Entry 4OX9 (X-ray diffraction, 3.80 A resolution); this record covers chains A and E of the 22 polymer chains in the assembly.

Chain A:
Molecule: 16S rRNA
Source organism: Thermus thermophilus
Sequence (1513 nucleotides; row label = number of the first residue in the row; note: 42 numbers in that range are skipped by the numbering (no residue carries them; nothing is unmodelled there); a row labelled like 190A-190L holds insertion residues (190A, then the next letters in order); numbering starts at 0):
     0 UUUGUUGGAG AGUUUGAUCC UGGCUCAGGG UGAACGCUGG CGGCGUGCCU AAGACAUGCA
    60 AGUCGUGCGG G
    73 CCGCGGGGUU UU
    88 ACUCCG
    95 UGGUC
   101 AGCGGCGGAC GGGUGAGUAA CGCGUGGGU
  129A G
   130 ACCUACCCGG AAGAGGGGGA CAACCCGGGG AAACUCGGGC UAAUCCCCCA UGUGGACCCG
   190 C
190A-190L CCCUUGGGGUGU
   191 GUCCAAAGGG CUUU
   216 GCCCGCUUCC GGAUGGGCCC GCGUCCCAUC AGCUAGUUGG UGGGGUAAUG GCCCACCAAG
   276 GCGACGACGG GUAGCCGGUC UGAGAGGAUG GCCGGCCACA GGGGCACUGA GACACGGGCC
   336 CCACUCCUAC GGGAGGCAGC AGUUAGGAAU CUUCCGCAAU GGGCGCAAGC CUGACGGAGC
   396 GACGCCGCUU GGAGGAAGAA GCCCUUCGGG GUGUAAACUC CUGAA
   442 CCCGGGACGA AACCCCCGAC GA
   474 GGGGACUGAC GGUACCGGG
   494 GUAAUAGCGC CGGCCAACUC CGUGCCAGCA GCCGCGGUAA UACGGAGGGC GCGAGCGUUA
   554 CCCGGAUUCA CUGGGCGUAA AGGGCGUGUA GGCGGCCUGG GGCGUCCCAU GUGAAAGACC
   614 ACGGCUCAAC CGUGGGGGAG CGUGGGAUAC GCUCAGGCUA GACGGUGGGA GAGGGUGGUG
   674 GAAUUCCCGG AGUAGCGGUG AAAUGCGCAG AUACCGGGAG GAACGCCGAU GGCGAAGGCA
   734 GCCACCUGGU CCACCCGUGA CGCUGAGGCG CGAAAGCGUG GGGAGCAAAC CGGAUUAGAU
   794 ACCCGGGUAG UCCACGCCCU AAACGAUGCG CGCUAGGUCU CUGGGUCU
   848 CCUGGGGGCC GAAGCUAACG CGUUAAGCGC GCCGCCUGGG GAGUACGGCC GCAAGGCUGA
   908 AACUCAAAGG AAUUGACGGG GGCCCGCACA AGCGGUGGAG CAUGUGGUUU AAUUCGAAGC
   968 AACGCGAAGA ACCUUACCAG GCCUUGACAU GCUAGG
 1003A G
  1004 AACCCGGGUG AAAGCCUGGG GUGCCCC
1030A-1030D GCGA
  1031 GGGGAGCCCU AGCACAGGUG CUGCAUGGCC GUCGUCAGCU CGUGCCGUGA GGUGUUGGGU
  1091 UAAGUCCCGC AACGAGCGCA ACCCCCGCCG UUAGUUGCCA GCGGUUCGGC CGGGCACUCU
  1151 AACGGGACUG CCCGCGAAA
  1171 GCGGGAGGAA GGAGGGGACG ACGUCUGGUC AGCAUGGCCC UUACGGCCUG GGCGACACAC
  1231 GUGCUACAAU GCCCACUACA AAGCGAUGCC ACCCGGCAAC GGGGAGCUAA UCGCAAAAAG
  1291 GUGGGCCCAG UUCGGAUUGG GGUCUGCAAC CCGACCCCAU GAAGCCGGAA UCGCUAGUAA
  1351 UCGCGGAUCA G
 1361A C
  1362 CAUGCCGCGG UGAAUACGUU CCCGGGCCUU GUACACACCG CCCGUCACGC CAUGGGAGCG
  1422 GGCUCUACCC GAAGUCGCCG GG
  1446 AGCCUACGGG
  1459 CAGGCGCCGA GGGUAGGGCC CGUGACUGGG GCGAAGUCGU AACAAGGUAG CUGUACCGGA
  1519 AGGUGCGGCU GGAUCAC
Not modelled in the structure: 0-4, 1535
Bound ions: Mg2+ site 1 near A8 (its only coordinating residue here); Mg2+ site 2: G11, U12; Mg2+ site 3: U14, U17; Mg2+ site 4 near G21 (its only coordinating residue here); Mg2+ site 5: C48, G115; Mg2+ site 6 near A53 (its only coordinating residue here); Mg2+ site 7: C58, A59, U387; Mg2+ site 8 near G111 (its only coordinating residue here); Mg2+ site 9: A116, G117, G289; Mg2+ site 10 near A195 (its only coordinating residue here); Mg2+ site 11: G258, G266; Mg2+ site 12 near G299 (its only coordinating residue here); 48 more Mg2+ sites not listed
Ligand contacts: sinefungin (SFG): A1408, C1484, U1485
Reported in the primary citation:
  - conformationally variable residues: A1408
  - binding site for sinefungin: A1408

Chain E:
Molecule: 30S ribosomal protein S5
Source organism: Thermus thermophilus
UniProt: Q5SHQ5 (RS5_THET8); numbering as in UniProt (aligned over 2-162)
Chain sequence (161 residues; row label = number of the first residue in the row):
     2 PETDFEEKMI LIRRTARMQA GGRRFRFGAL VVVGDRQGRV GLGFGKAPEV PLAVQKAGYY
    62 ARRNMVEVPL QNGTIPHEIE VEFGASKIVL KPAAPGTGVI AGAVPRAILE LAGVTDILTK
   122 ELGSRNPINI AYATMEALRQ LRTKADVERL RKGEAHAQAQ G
Not modelled in the structure: 2-4, 155-162

Chain A / chain E interface:
Residue-residue contacts - 72 pairs, chain A then chain E:
  U5(A) / Ala-95(E)  base contact
  G6(A) / Ala-94(E)  base contact
  G6(A) / Ala-95(E)  hydrogen bond to the base
  G6(A) / Thr-98(E)  hydrogen bond to the base
  G6(A) / Leu-119(E)  base contact
  G7(A) / Lys-92(E)  hydrogen bond to the base
  G7(A) / Ile-101(E)  phosphate contact
  G7(A) / Thr-120(E)  hydrogen bond to the sugar
  G7(A) / Lys-121(E)  base contact
  A8(A) / Ile-101(E)  sugar contact
  A8(A) / Ala-102(E)  hydrogen bond to the sugar
  A8(A) / Gly-103(E)  hydrogen bond to the sugar
  A8(A) / Arg-107(E)  base contact
  A8(A) / Thr-120(E)  sugar contact
  G9(A) / Lys-121(E)  salt bridge to the phosphate
  G9(A) / Glu-122(E)  hydrogen bond to the phosphate
  G9(A) / Arg-126(E)  hydrogen bond to the base
  A10(A) / Arg-126(E)  phosphate contact
  G15(A) / Ala-17(E)  sugar contact
  G15(A) / Arg-24(E)  hydrogen bond to the sugar
  A16(A) / Thr-16(E)  hydrogen bond to the sugar
  A16(A) / Ala-17(E)  sugar contact
  U17(A) / Arg-14(E)  phosphate contact
  C18(A) / Arg-14(E)  salt bridge to the phosphate
  C18(A) / Asn-127(E)  hydrogen bond to the phosphate
  C18(A) / Asn-130(E)  hydrogen bond to the phosphate
  C19(A) / Ala-86(E)  phosphate contact
  C19(A) / Ser-125(E)  hydrogen bond to the phosphate
  C19(A) / Asn-127(E)  hydrogen bond to the phosphate
  C19(A) / Asn-130(E)  hydrogen bond to the phosphate
  U20(A) / Ala-86(E)  phosphate contact
  A559(A) / Lys-121(E)  salt bridge to the phosphate
  A559(A) / Arg-126(E)  salt bridge to the phosphate
  U560(A) / Leu-123(E)  base contact
  A864(A) / Gly-85(E)  phosphate contact
  U921(A) / Arg-18(E)  sugar contact
  U921(A) / Met-19(E)  hydrogen bond to the sugar
  G922(A) / Met-19(E)  sugar contact
  G922(A) / Gln-20(E)  hydrogen bond to the phosphate
  G922(A) / Ala-21(E)  phosphate contact
  A923(A) / Ala-21(E)  phosphate contact
  C1069(A) / Arg-25(E)  hydrogen bond to the phosphate
  U1070(A) / Arg-18(E)  salt bridge to the phosphate
  U1070(A) / Gln-20(E)  phosphate contact
  U1070(A) / Arg-25(E)  salt bridge to the phosphate
  C1071(A) / Pro-49(E)  phosphate contact
  G1072(A) / Pro-49(E)  phosphate contact
  G1072(A) / Lys-57(E)  salt bridge to the phosphate
  U1073(A) / Lys-57(E)  salt bridge to the phosphate
  G1074(A) / Tyr-60(E)  phosphate contact
  G1074(A) / Tyr-61(E)  hydrogen bond to the phosphate
  G1077(A) / Lys-47(E)  hydrogen bond to the base
  U1078(A) / Asn-130(E)  hydrogen bond to the sugar
  U1078(A) / Tyr-133(E)  phosphate contact
  G1079(A) / Arg-14(E)  hydrogen bond to the phosphate
  G1079(A) / Lys-47(E)  salt bridge to the phosphate
  G1079(A) / Tyr-133(E)  phosphate contact
  A1080(A) / Arg-14(E)  salt bridge to the phosphate
  A1080(A) / Thr-16(E)  hydrogen bond to the phosphate
  A1080(A) / Ala-17(E)  phosphate contact
  A1080(A) / Lys-47(E)  phosphate contact
  G1081(A) / Thr-16(E)  hydrogen bond to the phosphate
  G1081(A) / Ala-17(E)  phosphate contact
  G1081(A) / Arg-18(E)  phosphate contact
  G1081(A) / Arg-27(E)  base contact
  C1192(A) / Arg-25(E)  hydrogen bond to the base
  G1193(A) / Arg-25(E)  sugar contact
  U1194(A) / Gly-22(E)  sugar contact
  A1396(A) / Met-19(E)  base contact
  C1397(A) / Arg-24(E)  salt bridge to the phosphate
  A1398(A) / Gln-20(E)  base contact
  A1398(A) / Ala-21(E)  base contact
Interface residues without a listed pair, chain A (37 interface residues in all): G558, G1082
Interface residues without a listed pair, chain E (41 interface residues in all): Gly-23, Ala-48, Leu-53, Ser-87, Pro-93

In short:
37 residues of chain A and 41 residues of chain E are in contact, with 25 hydrogen bonds and 11 salt bridges.
Among the polar pairs are G6(A)/Ala-95(E), G6(A)/Thr-98(E) and G7(A)/Lys-92(E). Bound to chain A: sinefungin.
The paper reports a binding site for sinefungin at A1408(A); conformational variability at A1408(A).
Here chain A is 16S rRNA and chain E is 30S ribosomal protein S5, both from Thermus thermophilus. Entry 4OX9
(Crystal structure of the aminoglycoside resistance methyltransferase NpmA bound to the 30S ribosomal subunit)
was determined by X-ray diffraction.
